Entry 8J8G (electron microscopy, 2.79 A resolution); this record covers chains B and T of the 5 polymer chains in the assembly.

== Chain B ==
Protein: E4R
Organism: Monkeypox virus
Notes: EC 3.2.2.27
Reference sequence: Q5IXS4 (Q5IXS4_MONPV); numbering as in UniProt (aligned over 1-218)
Amino-acid sequence (241 residues; each row starts with the number of its first residue; numbers below 1 keep their minus sign (Met-22 is residue -22)):
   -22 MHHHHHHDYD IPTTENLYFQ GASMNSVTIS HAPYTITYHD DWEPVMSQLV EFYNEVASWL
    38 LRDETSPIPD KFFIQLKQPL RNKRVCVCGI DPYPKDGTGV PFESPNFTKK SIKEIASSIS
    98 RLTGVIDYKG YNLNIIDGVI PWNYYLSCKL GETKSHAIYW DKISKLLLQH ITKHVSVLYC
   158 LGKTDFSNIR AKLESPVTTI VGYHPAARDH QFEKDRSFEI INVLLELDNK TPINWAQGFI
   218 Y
Unresolved in the structure: -22 to 0
Sequence notes: initiating methionine (-22); expression tag (-21 to 0)

== Chain T ==
Molecule: 38-nt DNA strand
Sequence (38 nucleotides; numbered -10 to 27; the number before each row is that of its first residue; numbers below 1 keep their minus sign (DG-10 is residue -10)):
   -10 GTTTTTTTTT TTTGATAACT TAATCTCACA TAGCAGCT
Unresolved in the structure: -10 to -5, 18-27

== Chain B / chain T interface ==
Residue-residue contacts (8; chain B residue first):
  Gly159(B) - DT-2(T)  phosphate contact
  Lys160(B) - DT-2(T)  hydrogen bond to the phosphate
  Thr161(B) - DT-2(T)  hydrogen bond to the phosphate
  Tyr180(B) - DT-2(T)  phosphate contact
  His181(B) - DT-3(T)  salt bridge to the phosphate
  His181(B) - DT-2(T)  hydrogen bond to the phosphate
  Ala183(B) - DT-3(T)  phosphate contact
  Ala184(B) - DT-3(T)  sugar contact
Also at the interface, not in a pair above, chain B (8 interface residues in all): Asp162
Also at the interface, not in a pair above, chain T (4 interface residues in all): DT-4, DT-1

== Summary ==
8 residues of chain B face 4 of chain T across their interface; the contacts include 3 hydrogen bonds and 1
salt bridge. Among the polar pairs are Lys160(B)-DT-2(T), Thr161(B)-DT-2(T) and His181(B)-DT-2(T).
Here chain B is E4R (Monkeypox virus) and chain T is a 38-nt DNA strand. Entry 8J8G (Monkeypox virus DNA
replication holoenzyme F8, A22 and E4 in complex with a DNA duplex and ...) was determined by electron
microscopy together with 8J8F and 8J86 from the same study.
